Entry 8G78 (electron microscopy, 3.40 A resolution); this record covers chains B and F of the 9 polymer chains in the assembly.

Chain B:
Name: Spike glycoprotein
Organism: Severe acute respiratory syndrome coronavirus 2
UniProt: P0DTC2 (SPIKE_SARS2); residue numbers follow UniProt; this construct covers 14-1211
Chain sequence (1234 residues; row label = number of the first residue in the row):
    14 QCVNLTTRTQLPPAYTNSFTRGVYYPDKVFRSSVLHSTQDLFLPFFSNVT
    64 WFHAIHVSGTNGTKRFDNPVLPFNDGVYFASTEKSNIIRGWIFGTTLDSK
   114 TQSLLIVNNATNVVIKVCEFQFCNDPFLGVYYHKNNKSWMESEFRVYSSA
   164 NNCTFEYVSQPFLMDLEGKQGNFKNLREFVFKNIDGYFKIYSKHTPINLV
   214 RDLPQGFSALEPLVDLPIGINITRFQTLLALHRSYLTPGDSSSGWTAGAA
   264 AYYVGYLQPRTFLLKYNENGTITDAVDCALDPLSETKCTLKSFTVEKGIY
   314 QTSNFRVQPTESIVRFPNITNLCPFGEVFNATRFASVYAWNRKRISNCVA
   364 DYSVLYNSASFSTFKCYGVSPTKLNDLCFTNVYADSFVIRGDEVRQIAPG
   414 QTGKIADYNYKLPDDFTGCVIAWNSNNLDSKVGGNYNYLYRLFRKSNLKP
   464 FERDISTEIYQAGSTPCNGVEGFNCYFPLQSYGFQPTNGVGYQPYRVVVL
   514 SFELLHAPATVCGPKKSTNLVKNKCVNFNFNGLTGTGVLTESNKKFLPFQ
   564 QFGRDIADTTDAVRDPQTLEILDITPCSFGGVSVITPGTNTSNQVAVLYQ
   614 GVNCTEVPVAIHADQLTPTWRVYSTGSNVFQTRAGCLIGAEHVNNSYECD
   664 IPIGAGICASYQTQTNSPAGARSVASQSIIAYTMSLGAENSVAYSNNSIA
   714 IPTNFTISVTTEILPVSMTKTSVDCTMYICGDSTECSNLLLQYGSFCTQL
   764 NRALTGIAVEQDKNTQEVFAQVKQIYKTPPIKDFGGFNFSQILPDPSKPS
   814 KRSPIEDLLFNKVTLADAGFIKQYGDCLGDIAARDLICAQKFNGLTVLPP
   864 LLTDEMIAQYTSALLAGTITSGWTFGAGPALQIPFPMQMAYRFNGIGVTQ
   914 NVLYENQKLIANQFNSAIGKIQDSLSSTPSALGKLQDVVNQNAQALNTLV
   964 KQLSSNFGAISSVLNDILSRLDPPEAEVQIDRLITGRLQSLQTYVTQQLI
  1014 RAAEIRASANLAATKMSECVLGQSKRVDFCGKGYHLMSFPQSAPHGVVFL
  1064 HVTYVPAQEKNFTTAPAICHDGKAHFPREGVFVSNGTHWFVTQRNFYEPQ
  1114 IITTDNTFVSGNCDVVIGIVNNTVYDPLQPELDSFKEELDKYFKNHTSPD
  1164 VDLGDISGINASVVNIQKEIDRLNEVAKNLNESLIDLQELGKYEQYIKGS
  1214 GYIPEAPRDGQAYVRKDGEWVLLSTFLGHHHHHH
Not modelled in the structure: 181-183, 333-522, 626-631, 677-688, 701-1247
Sequence notes: conflict Gly614 (Asp in P0DTC2), Ala682 (Arg in P0DTC2), Gly683 (Arg in P0DTC2), Pro817 (Phe in P0DTC2), Pro892 (Ala in P0DTC2), Pro899 (Ala in P0DTC2), Pro942 (Ala in P0DTC2), Pro986 (Lys in P0DTC2), Pro987 (Val in P0DTC2); expression tag (1212-1247)
Cystine bridges: Cys15-Cys136, Cys131-Cys166, Cys291-Cys301, Cys538-Cys590, Cys617-Cys649, Cys662-Cys671
Glycans and other covalent adducts: N-acetylglucosamine (NAG) linked to Asn17, Asn61, Asn74, Asn122, Asn149, Asn165, Asn234, Asn282, Asn603, Asn616, Asn657
Curated features (UniProtKB/Swiss-Prot):
  - region: Asn280 to Cys301 (Putative superantigen), Arg403 to Asp405 (Integrin-binding motif), Asn448 to Phe456 (Immunodominant HLA epitope recognized by the CD8+), Pro681, Ala684 (Putative superantigen), Ser816 to Tyr837 (Fusion peptide 1), Lys835 to Phe855 (Fusion peptide 2), Asp1163 to Glu1202 (Heptad repeat 2)
  - site (Cleavage): Arg685, Ser686, Arg815, Ser816
  - glycosylation: Asn17 (N-linked (GlcNAc...) (complex) asparagine), Asn61 (N-linked (GlcNAc...) (hybrid) asparagine), Asn74 (N-linked (GlcNAc...) (complex) asparagine), Asn122 (N-linked (GlcNAc...) (hybrid) asparagine), Asn149 (N-linked (GlcNAc...) (complex) asparagine), Asn165 (N-linked (GlcNAc...) (complex) asparagine), Asn234 (N-linked (GlcNAc...) (high mannose) asparagine), Asn282 (N-linked (GlcNAc...) (complex) asparagine), Thr323 (O-linked (GalNAc) threonine), Ser325 (O-linked (HexNAc...) serine), Asn331 (N-linked (GlcNAc...) (complex) asparagine), Asn343 (N-linked (GlcNAc...) (complex) asparagine), Asn603 (N-linked (GlcNAc...) (hybrid) asparagine), Asn616 (N-linked (GlcNAc...) (complex) asparagine), Asn657 (N-linked (GlcNAc...) (complex) asparagine), Thr676 (O-linked (GlcNAc...) threonine), Thr678 (O-linked (GlcNAc...) threonine), Asn709 (N-linked (GlcNAc...) (high mannose) asparagine), Asn717 (N-linked (GlcNAc...) (hybrid) asparagine), Asn801 (N-linked (GlcNAc...) (hybrid) asparagine) and 6 more in UniProt

Chain F:
Name: Nanosota-6
Organism: Vicugna pacos
Chain sequence (139 residues; row label = number of the first residue in the row):
     1 QVQLQESGGGLVQPGGSLRLSCVASGSVTFNSMGWYRQAPGKQRELVAQI
    51 TAGGDTHYADSVKGRFTISEHRGKNAVYLEMHSLKPEDTAVYYCHLQVPF
   101 LGGGYDYWGQGTQVTVSSGGQHHHHHHGAYPYDVPDYAS
Not modelled in the structure: 1, 120-139

How chain B and chain F interact:
Residue-residue contacts - 7 pairs, chain B then chain F:
  Asn331(B) - Gln5(F)  hydrogen bond (backbone-side chain)
  Pro561(B) - Gln3(F)
  Phe562(B) - Gln3(F)
  Pro579(B) - Gln5(F)
  Leu582(B) - Gln5(F)
  Leu582(B) - Ala24(F)
  Leu582(B) - Ser25(F)
Also at the interface, not in a pair above, chain B (8 interface residues in all): Lys558, Arg577, Gln580
Also at the interface, not in a pair above, chain F (8 interface residues in all): Leu4, Val23, Ser27, Asn75

In short:
The chain B/chain F interface involves 8 residues from each chain; the contacts include 1 hydrogen bond. The
hydrogen-bonded pair is Asn331(B)-Gln5(F). N-acetylglucosamine is covalently linked to Asn17(B), Asn61(B),
Asn74(B), Asn122(B), Asn149(B) and Asn165(B) and 5 more.
Chain B is Spike glycoprotein (Severe acute respiratory syndrome coronavirus 2) and chain F is Nanosota-6
(Vicugna pacos); the structure, Local refinement of SARS-CoV-2 spike/nanobody mixture complex around NTD, was
determined by electron microscopy.
